PDB entry 9CVT | electron microscopy, 4.41 A resolution (low resolution: residue-level contacts below are approximate; hydrogen-bond / salt-bridge calls are withheld) | chains C and D of the 6 polymer chains in the assembly

[Chain C (and D)]
Name: Histone doublet H4-H3
Notes: chain D of this document is another copy of the same molecule, construct and numbering; everything in this record applies to it too
UniProt: A0A097I2D0 (H4H3_MELV); residues 1-216 here = UniProt positions 1-216
Chain sequence (216 residues; row label = number of the first residue in the row):
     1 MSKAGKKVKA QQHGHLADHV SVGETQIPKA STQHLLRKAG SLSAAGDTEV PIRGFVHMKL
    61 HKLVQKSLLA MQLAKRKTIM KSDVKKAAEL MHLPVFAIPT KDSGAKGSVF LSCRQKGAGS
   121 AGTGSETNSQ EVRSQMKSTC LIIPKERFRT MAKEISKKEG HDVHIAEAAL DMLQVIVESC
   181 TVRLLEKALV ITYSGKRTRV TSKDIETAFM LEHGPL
Not modelled in the structure: 1-14, 101-130 (chain D: 1-14, 101-130, 213-216)

[Interface between chain C and chain D]
Pairs across the interface (5):
  Lys-203(C) with Lys-196(D)
  Thr-207(C) with Ser-194(D)
  Leu-211(C) with Lys-187(D); Val-190(D); Leu-211(D)
Interface residues without a listed pair, chain C (6 interface residues in all): Lys-187, Ile-191, Ser-194
Interface residues without a listed pair, chain D (7 interface residues in all): Ile-191, Thr-207

[In short]
6 residues of chain C face 7 of chain D across their interface.
Both chains are Histone doublet H4-H3. Entry 9CVT (Melbournevirus Mini variant Nucleosome) was determined by
electron microscopy.
